PDB entry 5C0R | X-ray diffraction, 3.19 A resolution | chains A and H of the 3 polymer chains in the assembly

[Chain A]
Molecule: Hemagglutinin, Envelope glycoprotein, Fibritin fusion protein
Organism: Influenza A virus, Human immunodeficiency virus type 1 group M subtype B, Enterobacteria phage T4
Notes: fragment: UNP Q6WG00 residues 18-49, 328-402, 436-517, UNP P04578 residues 546-577, 628-654 and UNP D9IEJ2 residues 458-485
Reference sequence: chimeric construct of Q6WG00, P04578, D9IEJ2: residues 1-32 from Q6WG00 (Q6WG00_9INFA) positions 18-49 (UniProt number = residue number + 17); residues 36-107 from Q6WG00 (Q6WG00_9INFA) positions 328-402 (offset varies); residues 110-136 from P04578 positions 628-654 (UniProt number = residue number + 518); residues 143-174 from P04578 positions 546-577 (UniProt number = residue number + 403); residues 175-256 from Q6WG00 (Q6WG00_9INFA) positions 436-517 (UniProt number = residue number + 261); 1 more segments
Chain sequence (305 residues; row label = number of the first residue in the row; note: 5 numbers in that range are skipped by the numbering (no residue carries them; nothing is unmodelled there); a row labelled like 47A-47H holds insertion residues (47A, then the next letters in order)):
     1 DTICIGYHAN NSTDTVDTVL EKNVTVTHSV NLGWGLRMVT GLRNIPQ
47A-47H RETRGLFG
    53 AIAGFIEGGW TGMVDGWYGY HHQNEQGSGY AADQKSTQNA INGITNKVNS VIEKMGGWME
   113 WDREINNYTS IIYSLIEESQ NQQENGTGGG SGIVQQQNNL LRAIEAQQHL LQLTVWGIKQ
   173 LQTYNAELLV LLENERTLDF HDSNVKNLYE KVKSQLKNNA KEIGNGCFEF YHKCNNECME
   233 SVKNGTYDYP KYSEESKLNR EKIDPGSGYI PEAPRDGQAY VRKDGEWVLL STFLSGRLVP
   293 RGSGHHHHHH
Disordered / not traced: 47A-47H, 139-144, 256-259, 286-302
Sequence notes: linker (33-35, 108-109, 137-142, 257-259); conflict Gln47 (Ser339 in Q6WG00), Arg47A (Ile340 in Q6WG00), Glu47B (Gln341 in Q6WG00), Thr47C (Ser342 in Q6WG00), Ile123 (Leu641 in P04578), Tyr125 (His643 in P04578); expression tag (288-302)
Cystine bridges: Cys4-Cys219, Cys226-Cys230
Covalently attached groups: N-acetylglucosamine (NAG) linked to Asn119, Asn236
Swiss-Prot annotation at these positions:
  - glycosylation: Asn119 (N-linked (GlcNAc...) asparagine)
  - region: Lys171 to Gln174 (Immunosuppression)

[Chain H]
Molecule: C179 Fab heavy chain
Organism: Mus musculus
Notes: antibody fragment or engineered binder
Chain sequence (233 residues; numbered 1 to 224 plus 9 insertion-coded residues; the number before each row is that of its first residue; a row labelled like 52A-52C holds insertion residues (52A, then the next letters in order)):
     1 EVKLVESGGG LVQPGGSLRL SCGTSGFTLT DDYMTWVRQP PGKALEWLGF IR
52A-52C DRA
    53 NGYTTEYSAS VKGRFTISRD NSQSIVYLQM
82A-82C NTL
    83 RVEDSATYYC ARPKGYFP
100A-100C YAM
   101 DYWGQGTSVI VSSAKTTAPS VYPLAPVCGD TTGSSVTLGC LVKGYFPEPV TLTWNSGSLS
   161 SGVHTFPAVL QSDLYTLSSS VTVTSSTWPS QSITCNVAHP ASSTKVDKKI EPRGPTIKPC
   221 PPCK
Disordered / not traced: 214-224
Cystine bridges: Cys22-Cys92, Cys140-Cys195

[Chain A / chain H interface]
Residue-residue contacts (24):
  His8(A) with Phe99(H)
  His28(A) with Tyr98(H)
  Ser29(A) with Tyr98(H)
  Val30(A) with Phe27(H), hydrophobic
  Thr40(A) with Leu29(H); Tyr98(H)
  Val66(A) with Phe99(H)
  Asp67(A) with Phe99(H); Tyr100A(H), hydrogen bond (backbone-side chain)
  Gly68(A) with Phe99(H); Tyr100A(H)
  Trp69(A) with Tyr98(H), hydrophobic; Phe99(H)
  Gln86(A) with Tyr100A(H)
  Thr89(A) with Phe99(H); Tyr100A(H)
  Gln90(A) with Lys96(H); Tyr100A(H)
  Ile93(A) with Tyr98(H); Phe99(H), hydrophobic
  Asn94(A) with Lys96(H), hydrogen bond
  Val100(A) with Phe27(H), hydrophobic
  Asn101(A) with Phe27(H)
  Ile104(A) with Phe27(H), hydrophobic
Interface residues without a listed pair, chain A (19 interface residues in all): Ala84, Thr97
Interface residues without a listed pair, chain H (7 interface residues in all): Gly97

[Summary]
The interface between chain A and chain H involves 19 residues on one side and 7 on the other; the contacts
include 2 hydrogen bonds. Polar contacts include Asp67(A)-Tyr100A(H) and Asn94(A)-Lys96(H).
N-acetylglucosamine is covalently linked to Asn119(A) and Asn236(A).
Chain A is Hemagglutinin, Envelope glycoprotein, Fibritin fusion protein (Influenza A virus, Human
immunodeficiency virus type 1 group M subtype B, Enterobacteria phage T4) and chain H is C179 Fab heavy chain
(Mus musculus); the structure, Crystal Structure of a Generation 3 Influenza Hemagglutinin Stabilized Stem
Complexed with the Broadly Neutralizing Antibody ..., was determined by X-ray diffraction (same publication as
5C0S).
